Entry 6H5L (X-ray diffraction, 2.60 A resolution); this record covers chains A and B.

Chain A:
Molecule: Similar to hydroxylamine oxidoreductase
Organism: Kuenenia stuttgartiensis
Notes: EC 1.7.3.4
Reference sequence: Q1PVE0 (Q1PVE0_KUEST); residue numbers follow UniProt; this construct covers 38-554
Amino-acid sequence (517 residues; row label = number of the first residue in the row):
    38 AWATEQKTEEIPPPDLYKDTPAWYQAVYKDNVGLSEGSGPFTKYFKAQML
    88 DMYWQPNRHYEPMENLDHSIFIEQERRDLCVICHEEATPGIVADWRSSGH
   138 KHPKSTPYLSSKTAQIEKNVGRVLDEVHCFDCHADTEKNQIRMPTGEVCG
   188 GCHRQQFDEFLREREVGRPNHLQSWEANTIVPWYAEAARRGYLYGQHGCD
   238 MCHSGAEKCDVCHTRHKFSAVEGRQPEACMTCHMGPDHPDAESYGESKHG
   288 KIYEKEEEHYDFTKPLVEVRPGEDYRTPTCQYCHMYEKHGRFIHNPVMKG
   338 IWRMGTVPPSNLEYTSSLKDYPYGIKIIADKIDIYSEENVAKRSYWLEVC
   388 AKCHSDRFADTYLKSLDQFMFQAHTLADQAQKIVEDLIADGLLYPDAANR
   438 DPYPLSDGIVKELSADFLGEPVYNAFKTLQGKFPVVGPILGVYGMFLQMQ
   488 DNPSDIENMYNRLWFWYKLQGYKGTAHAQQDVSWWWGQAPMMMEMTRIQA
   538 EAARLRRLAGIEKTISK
Unresolved in the structure: 38-47, 554
Covalent attachments: heme c (HEC) linked to Cys117, Cys120, Cys166, Cys169, Cys186, Cys189, Cys236, Cys239, Cys246, Cys249, Cys266, Cys269, Cys317, Cys320, Cys387, Cys390
Bound ions: heme c Fe (8 sites), coordinated by His105, His121, His137, His170, His190, His208, His240, His250, His253, His270, His286, His321, His331, His391, His514
Small-molecule neighbours:
  - heme c (HEC), molecule 1: Tyr90, Tyr97, Met100, Asn102, Leu103, His105, Phe108, Ile109, Arg113, Leu116, His121, Phe167, His170, Ile178, Met180, Ser392, Asp393, Arg394, Phe395
  - heme c (HEC), molecule 2: Tyr90, Pro93, His121, Thr125, Ile128, Val129, Trp132, His137, Val164, His165, His170, Met180, Pro181, Lys245, Asp247, Arg252, His253, Phe255, His391, Ser392, Phe395
  - heme c (HEC), molecule 3: Trp91, Asp131, Met238, Lys245, Asp247, Thr251, Arg252, Lys285, His286, Ile289, Tyr312, Arg313, Thr314, Pro315, Trp383, Val386, His391, Phe395, Tyr399, Leu400, Ala515
  - heme c (HEC), molecule 4: Gly136, His137, Pro140, Leu146, Lys149, Thr150, Ile153, Leu161, Val164, Asp168, Pro181, Val185, His190, His250, Phe255, Ser256, Ala257
  - heme c (HEC), molecule 5: Tyr145, Lys149, His190, Gln193, Phe194, Phe197, His208, Val248, His250, Ala257, Gly260, Arg261, Pro302, Leu303, Gln318, Met322, His331, Pro333
  - heme c (HEC), molecule 6: Arg205, Pro206, Ala214, Asn215, Val218, Trp220, Tyr221, Gln233, Gly235, His240, His270, Met271, His275, Arg340, Met341, Phe483, Lys510, Gln517, Asp518, Trp521, Trp522
  - heme c (HEC), molecule 7: Arg205, Pro206, Asn207, His208, Gln210, Ser211, Ala214, His240, Ser241, Gly242, Val248, Gly260, Ala265, His270, Gln318, His321, Pro333, Val334, Arg340, Met341
  - heme c (HEC), molecule 8: His270, Asp277, Ala278, Tyr281, His286, Pro315, Thr316, His321, Gly337, Ile338, Trp339, Arg340, Arg380, Trp383, Leu400, Leu403, Tyr509, Lys510, Ala513, His514
What the authors report for this chain:
  - heme c coordination: His240
  - binding site for heme c: Cys236, Asp274, His275, Met341, Trp522
  - self-association interface (contacts with another copy of this molecule); pairs are residue here / residue on that copy: Trp522-Asp274

Chain B:
Molecule: Conserved hypothetical cytochrome protein
Organism: Kuenenia stuttgartiensis
Reference sequence: Q1PVE1 (Q1PVE1_KUEST); residue numbers follow UniProt; this construct covers 35-260
Amino-acid sequence (226 residues; each row starts with the number of its first residue):
    35 IEIPKEVTEEGKNVYKKYCAPCHGEEGGGDGLLSRSMLPKPRNFTLGAYK
    85 FRTTPSGSLPTDEDIYRTISYGVPNSTMIPWDILTEEQRASVVPVLKSFS
   135 EAFEYREPEPSVDVGLPLRPTERTILAGKKIYEEKLECWKCHGVEGRGDG
   185 PSASEQEDDFGFPIKPFDFTTGKFKGGNSPTDVYLRFTTGLNGTPMPSFA
   235 KELSDDERWYLTHYVMSLVQPEKCRK
Unresolved in the structure: 255-260
Covalent attachments: heme c (HEC) linked to Cys53, Cys56, Cys172, Cys175
Bound ions: heme c Fe site 1: His57, Met112; heme c Fe site 2: His176, Met230
Small-molecule neighbours:
  - heme c (HEC), molecule 1: Tyr52, His57, Met71, Pro73, Lys74, Pro75, Arg76, Phe78, Tyr83, Lys84, Phe85, Ile99, Thr102, Ile103, Val107, Ser110, Thr111, Met112, Trp115, Leu118, Val126, Leu130, Lys209
  - heme c (HEC), molecule 2: Lys84, Phe85, Tyr166, Leu170, Glu171, His176, Gln190, Ile198, Pro200, Phe201, Phe208, Lys209, Gly210, Arg220, Phe221, Leu225, Pro229, Met230, Phe233, Leu245, Val249
What the authors report for this chain:
  - heme c coordination: His57, Met112, His176, Met230

Chain A / chain B interface:
Pairs across the interface - 24 pairs, chain A then chain B:
  Gln152(A) with Pro185(B)
  Val304(A) with Lys199(B)
  Glu305(A) with Asp183(B); Lys199(B), salt bridge
  Tyr323(A) with Leu72(B)
  His326(A) with Leu72(B); Lys74(B); Phe196(B); Pro197(B)
  Gly327(A) with Leu72(B)
  Arg328(A) with Ser188(B), hydrogen bond (side chain-backbone); Glu189(B), hydrogen bond (side chain-backbone); Pro197(B)
  Ser381(A) with Arg69(B)
  Leu384(A) with Arg69(B); Ser70(B)
  Glu385(A) with Arg69(B); Ser70(B); Leu72(B); Lys74(B), salt bridge
  Ala388(A) with Ser70(B)
  Asp393(A) with Arg69(B), salt bridge; Ser70(B), hydrogen bond
  Asp397(A) with Arg69(B), salt bridge
Interface residues without a listed pair, chain A (14 interface residues in all): Lys325
Interface residues without a listed pair, chain B (16 interface residues in all): Leu67, Met71, Gly182, Gln190, Glu191

In short:
Chain A and chain B form an interface of 14 and 16 residues respectively; the contacts include 3 hydrogen
bonds and 4 salt bridges. Polar contacts include Glu305(A)-Lys199(B), Glu385(A)-Lys74(B) and
Asp393(A)-Arg69(B). From the paper: a binding site for heme c at Cys236(A), Asp274(A) and His275(A) among
others; heme c coordination by His240(A) and His57(B) among others.
Chain A is Similar to hydroxylamine oxidoreductase and chain B is Conserved hypothetical cytochrome protein,
both from Kuenenia stuttgartiensis; the structure, Kuenenia stuttgartiensis reducing HAO-like protein complex
Kustc0457/Kustc0458, was determined by X-ray diffraction.
